PDB entry 6LZJ | X-ray diffraction, 1.73 A resolution | chain A

[Chain A]
Molecule: DNA mismatch repair protein MutL
Organism: Aquifex aeolicus VF5
UniProtKB: O67518 (MUTL_AQUAE); residues 2-308 here correspond to UniProt positions 9-315 (UniProt number = residue number + 7)
Chain sequence (308 residues; row label = number of the first residue in the row):
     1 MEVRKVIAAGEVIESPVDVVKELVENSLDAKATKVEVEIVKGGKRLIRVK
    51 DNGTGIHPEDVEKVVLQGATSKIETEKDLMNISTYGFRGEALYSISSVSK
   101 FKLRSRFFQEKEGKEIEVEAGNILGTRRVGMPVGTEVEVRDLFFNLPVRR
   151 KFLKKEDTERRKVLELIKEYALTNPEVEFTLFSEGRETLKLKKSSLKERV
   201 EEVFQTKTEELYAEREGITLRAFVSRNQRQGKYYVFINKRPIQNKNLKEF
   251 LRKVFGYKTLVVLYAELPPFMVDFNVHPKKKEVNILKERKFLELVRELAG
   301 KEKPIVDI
Unresolved in the structure: 1-11, 67-89, 215-216, 229, 257, 271-290, 304-308
Differences from the reference sequence: initiating methionine (1)
Small-molecule neighbours: AMP-PCP (ACP; phosphomethylphosphonic acid adenylate ester): Glu22, Glu25, Asn26, Ser27, Asp29, Ala30, Asp51, Gly55, Ile56, Val64, Glu90, Ala91, Leu92, Thr135

[Overview]
Bound to chain A: AMP-PCP.
Chain A is DNA mismatch repair protein MutL (Aquifex aeolicus VF5); the structure, Aquifex aeolicus MutL
ATPase domain complexed with AMPPCP, was determined by X-ray diffraction, deposited together with 6LZI and
6LZK.
